PDB entry 3S7Y | X-ray diffraction, 4.31 A resolution (low resolution: residue-level contacts below are approximate; hydrogen-bond / salt-bridge calls are withheld) | chains A and X

[Chain A (and X)]
Name: N-acetylglutamate kinase / N-acetylglutamate synthase
From: Maricaulis maris
Notes: EC 2.3.1.1, 2.7.2.8; chain X of this document is another copy of the same molecule, construct and numbering; everything in this record applies to it too
UniProtKB: Q0ASS9 (Q0ASS9_MARMM); numbering as in UniProt (aligned over 1-441)
Amino-acid sequence (461 residues; each row starts with the number of its first residue; numbers below 1 keep their minus sign (Met-19 is residue -19)):
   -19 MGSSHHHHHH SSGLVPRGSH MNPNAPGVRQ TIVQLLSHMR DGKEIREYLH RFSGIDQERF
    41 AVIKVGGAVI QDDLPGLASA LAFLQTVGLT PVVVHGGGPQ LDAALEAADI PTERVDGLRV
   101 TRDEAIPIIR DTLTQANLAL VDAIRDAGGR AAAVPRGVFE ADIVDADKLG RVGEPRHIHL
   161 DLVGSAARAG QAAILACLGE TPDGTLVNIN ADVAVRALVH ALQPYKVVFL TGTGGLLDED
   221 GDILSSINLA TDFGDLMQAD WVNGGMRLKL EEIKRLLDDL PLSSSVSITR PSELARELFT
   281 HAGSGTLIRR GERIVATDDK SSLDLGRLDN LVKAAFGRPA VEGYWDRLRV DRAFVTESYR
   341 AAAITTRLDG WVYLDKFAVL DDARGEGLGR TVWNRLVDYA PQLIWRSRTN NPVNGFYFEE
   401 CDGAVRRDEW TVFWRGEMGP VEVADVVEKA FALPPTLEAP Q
Disordered / not traced: -19 to 4, 441 (chain X: -19 to 4, 440-441)
Differences from the reference sequence: expression tag (-19 to 0)
Reported in the primary citation:
  - catalytic residues: Ser387, Tyr397 (proposed by the authors, not directly observed)
  - catalytic residues: Asn391 (by similarity / conservation)
  - allosteric site: Tyr28, Glu277 to Leu287 (proposed by the authors, not directly observed)

[Interface between chain A and chain X]
Residue-residue contacts (33; chain A residue first):
  Thr11(A) - Leu15(X)
  Ile12(A) - Leu15(X)
  Leu15(A) - Leu15(X)
  Leu15(A) - Leu16(X)
  Leu16(A) - Met19(X)
  His18(A) - Asp21(X)
  His18(A) - Ala275(X)
  His18(A) - Arg276(X)
  Met19(A) - Met19(X)
  Met19(A) - Arg20(X)
  Met19(A) - Asp21(X)
  Met19(A) - Gly22(X)
  Arg20(A) - Arg20(X)
  Arg20(A) - Asp21(X)
  Asp21(A) - Arg20(X)
  Phe63(A) - His18(X)
  Phe398(A) - Phe398(X)
  Phe398(A) - Ala404(X)
  Phe398(A) - Arg406(X)
  Phe398(A) - Phe413(X)
  Glu399(A) - Arg406(X)
  Cys401(A) - Arg406(X)
  Asp402(A) - Arg406(X)
  Ala404(A) - Phe398(X)
  Ala404(A) - Ala404(X)
  Arg406(A) - Phe398(X)
  Arg406(A) - Glu399(X)
  Arg406(A) - Cys401(X)
  Arg406(A) - Asp402(X)
  Phe413(A) - Phe398(X)
  Pro420(A) - Pro420(X)
  Pro420(A) - Ala424(X)
  Val421(A) - Val421(X)
Other interface residues (no listed pair), chain A (24 interface residues in all): Gln10, Gln14, Ser17, Gly22, Thr411, Ala424
Other interface residues (no listed pair), chain X (23 interface residues in all): Phe63, Ala127, Thr280, Thr411

[In short]
The interface between chain A and chain X involves 24 residues on one side and 23 on the other. The paper
reports catalytic residues Ser387(A), Tyr397(A) and Asn391(A); an allosteric site at Tyr28(A) and Glu277(A).
Chain A and chain X are both N-acetylglutamate kinase / N-acetylglutamate synthase (Maricaulis maris); the
structure, Crystal structure of mmNAGS in Space Group P3121 at 4.3 A resolution, was determined by X-ray
diffraction, deposited together with 3S6H, 3S6G and 3S6K.
